PDB entry 9E1M | electron microscopy, 3.25 A resolution | chains I and W of the 11 polymer chains in the assembly

== Chain I ==
Molecule: 149-nt DNA strand
From: Homo sapiens
Sequence (149 nucleotides; numbered -73 to 75; the number before each row is that of its first residue; numbers below 1 keep their minus sign (DA-73 is residue -73)):
   -73 ACAGGATGTA TATATCTGAC ACGTGCCTGG AGACTAGGGA GTAATCCCCT TGGCGGTTAA
   -13 AACGCGGGGG ACAGCGCGTA CGTGCGTTTA AGCGGTGCTA GAGCTGTCTA CGACCAATTG
    47 AGCGGCCTCG GCACCGGGAT TCTCCAGGG

== Chain W ==
Molecule: SWI/SNF-related matrix-associated actin-dependent regulator of chromatin subfamily A member 5
From: Homo sapiens
UniProt: O60264 (SMCA5_HUMAN); numbering as in UniProt (aligned over 1-1052)
Chain sequence (1052 residues; numbered 1 to 1052; the number before each row is that of its first residue):
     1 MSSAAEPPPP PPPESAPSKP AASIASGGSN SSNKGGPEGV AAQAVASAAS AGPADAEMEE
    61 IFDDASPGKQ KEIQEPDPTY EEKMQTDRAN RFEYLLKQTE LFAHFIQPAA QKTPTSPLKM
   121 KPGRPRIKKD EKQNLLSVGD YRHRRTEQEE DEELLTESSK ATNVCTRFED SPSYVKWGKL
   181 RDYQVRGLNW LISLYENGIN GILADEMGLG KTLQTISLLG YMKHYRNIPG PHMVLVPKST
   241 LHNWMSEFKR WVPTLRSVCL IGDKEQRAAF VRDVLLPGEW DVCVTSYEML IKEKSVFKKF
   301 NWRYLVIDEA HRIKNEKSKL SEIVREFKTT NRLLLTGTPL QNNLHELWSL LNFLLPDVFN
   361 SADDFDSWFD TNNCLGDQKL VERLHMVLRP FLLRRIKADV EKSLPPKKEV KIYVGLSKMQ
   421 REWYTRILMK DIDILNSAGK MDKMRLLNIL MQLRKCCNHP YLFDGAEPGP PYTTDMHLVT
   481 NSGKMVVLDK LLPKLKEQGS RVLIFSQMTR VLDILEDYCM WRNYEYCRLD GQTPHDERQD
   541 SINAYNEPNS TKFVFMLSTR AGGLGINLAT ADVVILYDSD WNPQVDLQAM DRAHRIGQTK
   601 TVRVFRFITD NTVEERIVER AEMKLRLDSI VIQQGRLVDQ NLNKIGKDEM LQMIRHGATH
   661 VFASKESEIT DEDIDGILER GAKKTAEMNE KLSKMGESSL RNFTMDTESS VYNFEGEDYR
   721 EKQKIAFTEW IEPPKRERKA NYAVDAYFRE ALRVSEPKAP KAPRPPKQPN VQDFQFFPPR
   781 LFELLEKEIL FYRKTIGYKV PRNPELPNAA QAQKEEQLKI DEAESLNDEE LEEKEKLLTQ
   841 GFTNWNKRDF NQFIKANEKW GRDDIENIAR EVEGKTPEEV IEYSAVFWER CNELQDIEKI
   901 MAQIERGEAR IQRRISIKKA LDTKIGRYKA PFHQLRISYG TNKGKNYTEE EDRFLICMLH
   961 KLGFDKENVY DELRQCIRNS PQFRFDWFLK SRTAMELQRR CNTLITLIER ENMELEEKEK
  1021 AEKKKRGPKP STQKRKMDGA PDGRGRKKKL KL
Not modelled in the structure: 1-165, 364-376, 431-442, 635-1052
Residues lining bound ligands: ATP (adenosine-5'-triphosphate): Trp177, Lys179, Arg181, Tyr183, Asp205, Met207, Gly208, Leu209, Gly210, Lys211, Thr212, Leu213, Trp251, Glu401, Leu564, Arg595, Ile596
Swiss-Prot annotation at these positions:
  - motif: Asp308 to His311 (DEAH box)
  - binding site (ATP): Asp205 to Thr212
  - modified residue: Ser2 (N-acetylserine), Ser66 (Phosphoserine), Thr113 (Phosphothreonine), Ser116 (Phosphoserine), Ser137 (Phosphoserine), Ser171 (Phosphoserine), Lys440 (N6-acetyllysine), Ser755 (Phosphoserine), Ser825 (Phosphoserine)
  - cross-link (Glycyl lysine isopeptide (Lys-Gly)): Lys83 (interchain with G-Cter in SUMO2), Lys644 (interchain with G-Cter in SUMO2), Lys647 (interchain with G-Cter in SUMO2), Lys694 (interchain with G-Cter in SUMO2), Lys722 (interchain with G-Cter in SUMO2), Lys735 (interchain with G-Cter in SUMO2), Lys966 (interchain with G-Cter in SUMO2)
  - mutagenesis: Lys211 (K211R: Abolishes ATP hydrolysis. Binds to chromatin itself, but abolishes the chromatin binding of the cohesin complex component RAD21)
From the paper describing this entry:
  - mutagenesis - K455A, R538A: decreased catalytic activity (chromatin remodeling activity)
  - mutagenesis - R620A/K624A: decreased catalytic activity on remodeling

== Interface between chain I and chain W ==
Pairs across the interface - 25 pairs, chain I then chain W:
  DC-58(I) with Ser295(W), phosphate contact; Lys299(W), salt bridge to the phosphate
  DT-57(I) with Lys294(W), salt bridge to the phosphate; Ser295(W), phosphate contact; Lys298(W), salt bridge to the phosphate
  DG20(I) with Lys319(W), phosphate contact
  DG21(I) with Ile291(W), phosphate contact; Arg312(W), salt bridge to the phosphate; Ser318(W), phosphate contact; Lys319(W), hydrogen bond to the phosphate; Leu320(W), hydrogen bond to the phosphate; Arg560(W), base contact
  DT22(I) with His311(W), phosphate contact; Arg312(W), phosphate contact; Asn315(W), phosphate contact; Arg560(W), sugar contact; Asn582(W), phosphate contact
  DG23(I) with Lys314(W), salt bridge to the phosphate; Trp581(W), phosphate contact; Asn582(W), hydrogen bond to the phosphate
  DC24(I) with Leu450(W), phosphate contact; Trp581(W), phosphate contact; Lys624(W), salt bridge to the phosphate
  DT25(I) with Leu450(W), sugar contact; Arg620(W), salt bridge to the phosphate
Other interface residues (no listed pair), chain I (9 interface residues in all): DT-59
Other interface residues (no listed pair), chain W (20 interface residues in all): Asn342, Asn448

== Summary ==
Chain I and chain W form an interface of 9 and 20 residues respectively, with 3 hydrogen bonds and 7 salt
bridges. Among the polar pairs are DG21(I)-Lys319(W), DG21(I)-Leu320(W) and DG23(I)-Asn582(W). From the paper:
K455A and R538A of chain W reduce catalytic activity (chromatin remodeling activity); R620A/K624A of chain W
reduce catalytic activity on remodeling.
Chain I is a 149-nt DNA strand and chain W is SWI/SNF-related matrix-associated actin-dependent regulator of
chromatin subfamily A member 5, both from Homo sapiens; the structure, Snf2h bound nucleosome complex -
ClassA2, was determined by electron microscopy (same publication as 9E1L, 9E1N, 9E1O, 9E1P, 9E1Q, 9E1R and 4
further entries).
